PDB entry 5MPE | electron microscopy, 4.50 A resolution (low resolution: residue-level contacts below are approximate; hydrogen-bond / salt-bridge calls are withheld) | chains W and O of the 13 polymer chains in the assembly

== Chain W ==
Protein: 26S proteasome regulatory subunit RPN10
Organism: Saccharomyces cerevisiae (strain ATCC 204508 / S288c)
UniProt: P38886 (RPN10_YEAST); numbering as in UniProt (aligned over 1-268)
Chain sequence (268 residues; each row starts with the number of its first residue):
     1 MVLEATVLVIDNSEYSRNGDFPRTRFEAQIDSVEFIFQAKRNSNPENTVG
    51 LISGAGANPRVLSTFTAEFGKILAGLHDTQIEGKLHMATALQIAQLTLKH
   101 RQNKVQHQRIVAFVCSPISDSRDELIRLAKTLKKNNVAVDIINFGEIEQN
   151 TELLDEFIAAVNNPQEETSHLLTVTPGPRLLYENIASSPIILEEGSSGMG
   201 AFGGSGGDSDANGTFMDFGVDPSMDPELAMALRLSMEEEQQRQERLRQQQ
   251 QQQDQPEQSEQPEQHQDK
Unresolved in the structure: 198-268

== Chain O ==
Protein: 26S proteasome regulatory subunit RPN9
Organism: Saccharomyces cerevisiae (strain ATCC 204508 / S288c)
UniProt: Q04062 (RPN9_YEAST); numbering as in UniProt (aligned over 1-393)
Chain sequence (393 residues; numbered 1 to 393; the number before each row is that of its first residue):
     1 MFNNHEIDTILSTLRMEADPSLHPLFEQFEKFYEEKLWFQLSESLTKFFD
    51 DAKSTPLRLRLYDNFVSKFYDKINQLSVVKYLLASLKDSKDFDESLKYLD
   101 DLKAQFQELDSKKQRNNGSKDHGDGILLIDSEIARTYLLKNDLVKARDLL
   151 DDLEKTLDKKDSIPLRITNSFYSTNSQYFKFKNDFNSFYYTSLLYLSTLE
   201 PSTSITLAERQQLAYDLSISALLGDKIYNFGELLHHPIMETIVNDSNYDW
   251 LFQLLNALTVGDFDKFDSLIKVQISKIPILAQHESFLRQKICLMTLIETV
   301 FVKNIRMLSFEDISKATHLPKDNVEHLVMRAISLGLLKGSIDQVNELVTI
   351 SWVQPRIISGDQITKMKDRLVEWNDQVEKLGKKMEARGQSIWV
Unresolved in the structure: 1-5

== How chain W and chain O interact ==
Pairs across the interface - 26 pairs, chain W then chain O:
  Glu14(W) - Phe39(O)
  Tyr15(W) - Phe39(O)
  Tyr15(W) - Gln40(O)
  Arg17(W) - Trp38(O)
  Arg17(W) - Phe39(O)
  Arg17(W) - Ser42(O)
  Arg17(W) - Lys72(O)
  Arg17(W) - Ile73(O)
  Arg17(W) - Asn74(O)
  Asn18(W) - Leu37(O)
  Asn18(W) - Trp38(O)
  Asn18(W) - Phe39(O)
  Gly19(W) - Lys36(O)
  Gly19(W) - Trp38(O)
  Asp20(W) - Leu37(O)
  Arg23(W) - Asn116(O)
  Thr24(W) - Trp38(O)
  Phe26(W) - Asn117(O)
  Glu27(W) - Asn116(O)
  Ile30(W) - Asn116(O)
  His77(W) - Gly118(O)
  His77(W) - Ser119(O)
  Thr79(W) - Ser119(O)
  Ile81(W) - Asn74(O)
  Ile81(W) - Ser119(O)
  Glu82(W) - Asn74(O)
Other interface residues (no listed pair), chain W (17 interface residues in all): Lys84, Glu148
Other interface residues (no listed pair), chain O (15 interface residues in all): Glu35, Lys120

== In short ==
Chain W and chain O form an interface of 17 and 15 residues respectively.
Here chain W is 26S proteasome regulatory subunit RPN10 and chain O is 26S proteasome regulatory subunit RPN9,
both from Saccharomyces cerevisiae (strain ATCC 204508 / S288c). Entry 5MPE (26S proteasome in presence of ATP
(s2)) was determined by electron microscopy together with 5MP9, 5MPA, 5MPB, 5MPC and 5MPD from the same study.
